PDB entry 6GIY | electron microscopy, 4.30 A resolution (low resolution: residue-level contacts below are approximate; hydrogen-bond / salt-bridge calls are withheld) | chains A and B of the 9 polymer chains in the assembly

Chain A (and B):
Name: TssF
Organism: Escherichia coli
Notes: chain B of this document is another copy of the same molecule, construct and numbering; everything in this record applies to it too
Reference sequence: B7LFT7 (B7LFT7_ECO55); residue numbers follow UniProt; this construct covers 1-587
Amino-acid sequence (587 residues; row label = number of the first residue in the row):
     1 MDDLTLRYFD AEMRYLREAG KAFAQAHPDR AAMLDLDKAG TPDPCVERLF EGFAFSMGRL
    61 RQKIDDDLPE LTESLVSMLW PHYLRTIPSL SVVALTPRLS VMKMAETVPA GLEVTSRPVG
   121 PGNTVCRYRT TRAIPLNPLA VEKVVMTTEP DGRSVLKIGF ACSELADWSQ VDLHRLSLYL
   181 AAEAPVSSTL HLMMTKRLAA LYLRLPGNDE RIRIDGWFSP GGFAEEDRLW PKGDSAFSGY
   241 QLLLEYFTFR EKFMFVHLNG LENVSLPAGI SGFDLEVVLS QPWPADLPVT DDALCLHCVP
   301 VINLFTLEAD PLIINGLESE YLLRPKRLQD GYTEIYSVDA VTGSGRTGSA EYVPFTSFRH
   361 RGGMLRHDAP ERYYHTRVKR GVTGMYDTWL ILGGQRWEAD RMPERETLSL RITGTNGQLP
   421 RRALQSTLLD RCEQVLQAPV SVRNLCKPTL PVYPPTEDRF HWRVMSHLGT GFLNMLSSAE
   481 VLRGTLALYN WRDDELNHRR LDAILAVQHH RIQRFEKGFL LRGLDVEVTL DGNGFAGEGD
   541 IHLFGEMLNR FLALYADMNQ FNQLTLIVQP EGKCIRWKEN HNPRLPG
Disordered / not traced: 1-3 (chain B: 1-3, 587)

How chain A and chain B interact:
Residue-residue contacts (42):
  Tyr-15(A) with Arg-61(B)
  Glu-18(A) with Leu-60(B)
  Ala-19(A) with Ser-56(B)
  Phe-23(A) with Gly-52(B); Phe-55(B)
  Arg-30(A) with Phe-9(B)
  Asp-35(A) with Arg-48(B)
  Leu-36(A) with Leu-49(B)
  Ala-39(A) with Arg-48(B)
  Phe-50(A) with Phe-50(B); Phe-53(B)
  Glu-51(A) with Phe-53(B)
  Ala-54(A) with Met-57(B)
  Gly-58(A) with Met-57(B); Arg-61(B)
  Arg-61(A) with Arg-61(B)
  Gln-62(A) with Arg-61(B)
  Asp-65(A) with Arg-61(B); Asp-65(B)
  Glu-73(A) with Leu-71(B); Thr-72(B)
  Phe-460(A) with Arg-377(B)
  His-461(A) with Met-364(B)
  Arg-463(A) with Ser-74(B); Leu-75(B)
  Val-464(A) with Gly-363(B)
  Ser-466(A) with Leu-75(B)
  Thr-470(A) with Ser-466(B)
  Leu-476(A) with Pro-586(B)
  Arg-483(A) with His-360(B); Arg-361(B); Gly-362(B); Gly-363(B); Met-364(B)
  Thr-485(A) with Met-364(B)
  Leu-486(A) with Met-364(B)
  His-498(A) with Asp-368(B)
  Gln-508(A) with Arg-584(B)
  Leu-520(A) with Lys-517(B)
  Arg-522(A) with Lys-517(B); Asn-559(B)
  Asp-557(A) with Asp-557(B)
Other interface residues (no listed pair), chain A (47 interface residues in all): Ala-26, His-27, Asp-29, Leu-34, Pro-42, Glu-47, Phe-55, Met-57, Gly-469, Phe-472, Met-475, Leu-482, Ala-487, His-509, His-510, Ile-512
Other interface residues (no listed pair), chain B (41 interface residues in all): Leu-6, Cys-45, Arg-59, Leu-365, Arg-366, His-375, Thr-383, Gly-469, Thr-470, Phe-519, Leu-520, Met-558

In short:
47 residues of chain A and 41 residues of chain B are in contact.
Both chains are TssF (Escherichia coli). Entry 6GIY (The baseplate complex from the type VI secretion system)
was determined by electron microscopy, deposited together with 6GJ1 and 6GJ3.
